6XYY - chain A; structure by X-ray diffraction, 2.70 A resolution.

[Chain A]
Protein: Acetylcholinesterase
Organism: Drosophila melanogaster
Notes: EC 3.1.1.7
UniProt: P07140 (ACES_DROME); residues 1-581 here correspond to UniProt positions 39-619 (UniProt number = residue number + 38)
Amino-acid sequence (581 residues; row label = number of the first residue in the row):
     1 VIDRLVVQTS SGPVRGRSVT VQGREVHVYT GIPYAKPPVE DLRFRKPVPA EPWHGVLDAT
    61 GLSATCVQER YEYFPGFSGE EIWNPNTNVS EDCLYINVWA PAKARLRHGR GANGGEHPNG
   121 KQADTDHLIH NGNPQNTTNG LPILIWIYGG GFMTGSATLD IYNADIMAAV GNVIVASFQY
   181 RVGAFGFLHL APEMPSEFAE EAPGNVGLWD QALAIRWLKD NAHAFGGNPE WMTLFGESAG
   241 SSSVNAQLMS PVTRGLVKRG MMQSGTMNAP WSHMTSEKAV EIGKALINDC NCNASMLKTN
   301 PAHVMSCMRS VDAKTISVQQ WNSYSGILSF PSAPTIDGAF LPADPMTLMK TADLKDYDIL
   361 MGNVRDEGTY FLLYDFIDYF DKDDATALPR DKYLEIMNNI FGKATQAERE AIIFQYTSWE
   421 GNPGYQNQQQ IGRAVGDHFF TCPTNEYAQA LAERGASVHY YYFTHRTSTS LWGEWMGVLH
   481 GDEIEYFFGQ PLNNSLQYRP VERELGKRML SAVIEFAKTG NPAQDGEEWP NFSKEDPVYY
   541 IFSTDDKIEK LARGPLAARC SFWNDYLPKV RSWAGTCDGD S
Disordered / not traced: 1-2, 103-136, 574-581
Disulfide bonds: Cys-66/Cys-93, Cys-292/Cys-307, Cys-442/Cys-560
Covalently attached groups: N-acetylglucosamine (NAG) linked to Asn-88, Asn-493
Small-molecule neighbours:
  - 9-N-phenylmethylamino-tacrine (760; 9-(3-phenylmethylamino)-1,2,3,4-tetrahydroacridine): Tyr-71, Gly-79, Trp-83, Gly-149, Gly-150, Gly-151, Thr-154, Tyr-162, Glu-237, Phe-330, Tyr-370, Phe-371, Trp-472, Leu-479, His-480, Gly-481, Ile-484
  - propanoic acid (PPI): Gly-149, Gly-150, Gly-151, Ser-238, Ala-239, Trp-271, Phe-371, Phe-440, His-480
UniProt features mapped onto this chain:
  - active site: Ser-238 (Acyl-ester intermediate), Glu-367 (Charge relay system), His-480 (Charge relay system)
  - site: Asn-531 (Not glycosylated)
  - lipidation: Ser-581 (GPI-anchor amidated serine)
  - glycosylation (N-linked (GlcNAc...) asparagine): Asn-88, Asn-136, Asn-293, Asn-493
What the authors report for this chain:
  - binding site for propanoic acid: Gly-151, Ser-238, Ala-239
  - conformationally variable residues (side-chain flip): Trp-83, His-480
  - binding site for 9-N-phenylmethylamino-tacrine: His-480

[In short]
Ligands of chain A: propanoic acid and 9-N-phenylmethylamino-tacrine. N-acetylglucosamine is covalently linked
to Asn-88 and Asn-493. Curated annotation (UniProt) lists 3 active-site residues. The paper reports a binding
site for propanoic acid at Gly-151, Ser-238 and Ala-239; a binding site for 9-N-phenylmethylamino-tacrine at
His-480.
Chain A is Acetylcholinesterase (Drosophila melanogaster); the structure, Update of ACHE FROM DROSOPHILA
MELANOGASTER COMPLEX WITH TACRINE DERIVATIVE 9-(3-PHENYLMETHYLAMINO)-1,2,3,4-TETRAHYDROACRIDINE, was
determined by X-ray diffraction (same publication as 6XYS and 6XYU).
